5GO2 - chain A; structure by X-ray diffraction, 1.91 A resolution.

Chain A:
Protein: Protein AroA(G)
Source organism: Bacillus subtilis subsp. subtilis str. 168
Notes: EC 5.4.99.5; fragment: Chorismate Mutase type II like domain
UniProt: P39912 (AROG_BACSU); numbering as in UniProt (aligned over 1-90)
Chain sequence (90 residues; each row starts with the number of its first residue):
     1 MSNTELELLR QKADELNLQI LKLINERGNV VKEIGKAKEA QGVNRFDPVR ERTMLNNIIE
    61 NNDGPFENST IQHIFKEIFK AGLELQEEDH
Not modelled in the structure: 87-90
What the authors report for this chain:
  - binding site for citric acid: R10, R27, K38, D47, R50, F79, Q86

In short:
From the paper: a binding site for citric acid at R10, R27 and K38 among others.
Chain A is Protein AroA(G) (Bacillus subtilis subsp. subtilis str. 168); the structure, Crystal structure of
chorismate mutase like domain of bifunctional DAHP synthase of Bacillus subtilis in complex ..., was
determined by X-ray diffraction (same publication as 5GMU).
